Entry 1T34 (X-ray diffraction, 2.95 A resolution); this record covers chains A and H of the 3 polymer chains in the assembly.

[Chain A]
Name: Atrial natriuretic peptide receptor A
Source organism: Rattus norvegicus
Notes: fragment: hormone binding domain (residues 1-435)
Reference sequence: P18910 (ANPA_RAT); residues 1-435 here correspond to UniProt positions 29-463 (UniProt number = residue number + 28)
Chain sequence (435 residues; numbered 1 to 435; the number before each row is that of its first residue):
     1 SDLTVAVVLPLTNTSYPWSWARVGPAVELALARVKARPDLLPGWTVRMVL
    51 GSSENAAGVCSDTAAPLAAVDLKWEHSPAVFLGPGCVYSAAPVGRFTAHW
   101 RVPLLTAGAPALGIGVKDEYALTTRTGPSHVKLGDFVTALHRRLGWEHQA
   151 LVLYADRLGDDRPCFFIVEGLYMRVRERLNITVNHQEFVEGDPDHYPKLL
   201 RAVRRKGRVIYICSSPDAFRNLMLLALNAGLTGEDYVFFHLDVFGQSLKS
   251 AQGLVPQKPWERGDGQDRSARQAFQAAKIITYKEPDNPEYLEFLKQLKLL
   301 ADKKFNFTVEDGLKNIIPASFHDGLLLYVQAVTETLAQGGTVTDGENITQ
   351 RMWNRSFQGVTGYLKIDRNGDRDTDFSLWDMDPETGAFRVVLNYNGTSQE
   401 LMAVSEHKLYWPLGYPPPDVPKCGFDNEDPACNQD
Unresolved in the structure: 427-435
Cystine bridges: Cys60-Cys86, Cys164-Cys213
Covalent attachments: N-acetylglucosamine (NAG) linked to Asn13, Asn395

[Chain H]
Name: Atrial natriuretic peptide factor
Reference sequence: P01161 (ANF_RAT); residues 7-27 here correspond to UniProt positions 129-149 (UniProt number = residue number + 122)
Chain sequence (21 residues; numbered 7 to 27; the number before each row is that of its first residue):
     7 CFGGRIDRIGAQSGLGCNSFR
Cystine bridges: Cys7-Cys23
Curated features (UniProtKB/Swiss-Prot):
  - region: Asn24 to Arg27 (Important for degradation of atrial natriuretic peptide by IDE)
  - site: Cys7, Phe8 (Cleavage)

[Chain A / chain H interface]
Residue-residue contacts (44; chain A residue first):
  Asp62(A) with Arg14(H), salt bridge
  Val87(A) with Asp13(H)
  Tyr88(A) with Arg14(H); Ile15(H), hydrophobic; Gly16(H); Ala17(H)
  Ala91(A) with Asp13(H); Ile15(H), hydrophobic; Gln18(H)
  Arg95(A) with Ile15(H)
  Ala111(A) with Asp13(H); Gln18(H)
  Leu112(A) with Gly10(H); Arg11(H)
  Gly113(A) with Arg11(H); Gln18(H), hydrogen bond (backbone-side chain)
  Val116(A) with Arg11(H)
  Glu119(A) with Arg14(H), salt bridge
  Tyr120(A) with Gln18(H)
  Tyr154(A) with Phe8(H)
  Leu158(A) with Gly9(H); Ser19(H); Arg27(H)
  Phe165(A) with Phe8(H), hydrophobic
  Phe166(A) with Gln18(H)
  Val168(A) with Phe8(H), hydrophobic
  Glu169(A) with Phe8(H); Gly10(H), hydrogen bond (side chain-backbone); Ser19(H); Gly20(H)
  Tyr172(A) with Phe8(H), hydrophobic; Leu21(H), hydrophobic
  Met173(A) with Phe8(H); Arg11(H); Arg27(H)
  His185(A) with Phe8(H); Gly22(H); Cys23(H), hydrogen bond (side chain-backbone); Asn24(H), hydrogen bond
  Gln186(A) with Asn24(H); Ser25(H)
  Glu187(A) with Asn24(H), hydrogen bond (backbone-backbone); Ser25(H)
  Lys198(A) with Phe26(H)
Interface residues without a listed pair, chain A (26 interface residues in all): Pro92, Ile114, His195
Interface residues without a listed pair, chain H (21 interface residues in all): Cys7, Ile12

[Summary]
26 residues of chain A and 21 residues of chain H are in contact, with 5 hydrogen bonds and 2 salt bridges.
Polar pairs include Asp62(A)-Arg14(H), Glu119(A)-Arg14(H) and Gly113(A)-Gln18(H). Covalently linked
N-acetylglucosamine: at Asn13(A) and Asn395(A).
Here chain A is Atrial natriuretic peptide receptor A (Rattus norvegicus) and chain H is Atrial natriuretic
peptide factor. Entry 1T34 (Rotation mechanism for transmembrane signaling by the atrial natriuretic peptide
receptor) was determined by X-ray diffraction.
